Entry 8PTX (electron microscopy, 2.87 A resolution); this record covers chains B and C of the 5 polymer chains in the assembly.

== Chain B ==
Protein: Elongator complex protein 2
From: Homo sapiens
UniProtKB: Q6IA86 (ELP2_HUMAN); residues 1-826 here = UniProt positions 1-826
Chain sequence (826 residues; each row starts with the number of its first residue):
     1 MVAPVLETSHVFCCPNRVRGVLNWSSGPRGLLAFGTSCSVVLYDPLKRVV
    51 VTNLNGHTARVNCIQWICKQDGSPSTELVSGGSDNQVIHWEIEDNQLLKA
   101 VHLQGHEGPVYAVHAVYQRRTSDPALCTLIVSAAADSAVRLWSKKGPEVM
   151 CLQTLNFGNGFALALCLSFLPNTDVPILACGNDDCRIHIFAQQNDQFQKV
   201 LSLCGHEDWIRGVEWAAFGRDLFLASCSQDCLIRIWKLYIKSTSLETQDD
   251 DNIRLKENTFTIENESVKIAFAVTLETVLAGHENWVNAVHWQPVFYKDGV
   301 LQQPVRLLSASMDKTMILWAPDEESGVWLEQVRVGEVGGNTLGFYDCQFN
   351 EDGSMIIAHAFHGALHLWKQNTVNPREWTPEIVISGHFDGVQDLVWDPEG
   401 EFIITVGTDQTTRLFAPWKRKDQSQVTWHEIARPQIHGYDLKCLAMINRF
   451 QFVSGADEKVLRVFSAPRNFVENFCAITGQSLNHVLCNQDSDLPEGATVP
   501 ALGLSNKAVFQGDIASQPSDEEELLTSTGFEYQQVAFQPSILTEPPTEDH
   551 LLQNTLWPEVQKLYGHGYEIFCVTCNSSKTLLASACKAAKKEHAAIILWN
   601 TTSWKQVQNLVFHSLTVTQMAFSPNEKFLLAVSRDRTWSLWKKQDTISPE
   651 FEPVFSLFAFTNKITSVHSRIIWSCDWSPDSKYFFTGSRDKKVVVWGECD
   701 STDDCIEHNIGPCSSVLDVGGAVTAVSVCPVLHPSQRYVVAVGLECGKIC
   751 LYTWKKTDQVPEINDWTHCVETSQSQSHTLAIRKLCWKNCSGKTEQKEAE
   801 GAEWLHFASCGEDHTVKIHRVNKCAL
Not modelled in the structure: 511-536
Curated features (UniProtKB/Swiss-Prot):
  - natural variant: His-206 (H206R: In MRT58; uncertain significance), Arg-462 (R462W: In MRT58; uncertain significance)
  - mutagenesis: Met-1 to Arg-17 (Abolishes interaction with ELP1 and ELP3), Arg-634 (R634A: No effect on interaction with ELP1 or ELP3; when associated with A-636, A-670 and A-689), Arg-636 (R636A: No effect on interaction with ELP1 or ELP3; when associated with A-634, A-670 and A-689), Arg-670 (R670A: No effect on interaction with ELP1 or ELP3; when associated with A-634, A-636 and A-689), Arg-689 (R689A: No effect on interaction with ELP1 or ELP3; when associated with A-634, A-636 and A-670)

== Chain C ==
Protein: Elongator complex protein 3
From: Homo sapiens
Notes: EC 2.3.1.-
UniProtKB: Q9H9T3 (ELP3_HUMAN); residues 1-547 here = UniProt positions 1-547
Chain sequence (581 residues; row label = number of the first residue in the row):
     1 MRQKRKGDLSPAELMMLTIGDVIKQLIEAHEQGKDIDLNKVKTKTAAKYG
    51 LSAQPRLVDIIAAVPPQYRKVLMPKLKAKPIRTASGIAVVAVMCKPHRCP
   101 HISFTGNICVYCPGGPDSDFEYSTQSYTGYEPTSMRAIRARYDPFLQTRH
   151 RIEQLKQLGHSVDKVEFIVMGGTFMALPEEYRDYFIRNLHDALSGHTSNN
   201 IYEAVKYSERSLTKCIGITIETRPDYCMKRHLSDMLTYGCTRLEIGVQSV
   251 YEDVARDTNRGHTVKAVCESFHLAKDSGFKVVAHMMPDLPNVGLERDIEQ
   301 FTEFFENPAFRPDGLKLYPTLVIRGTGLYELWKSGRYKSYSPSDLVELVA
   351 RILALVPPWTRVYRVQRDIPMPLVSSGVEHGNLRELALARMKDLGIQCRD
   401 VRTREVGIQEIHHKVRPYQVELVRRDYVANGGWETFLSYEDPDQDILIGL
   451 LRLRKCSEETFRFELGGGVSIVRELHVYGSVVPVSSRDPTKFQHQGFGML
   501 LMEEAERIAREEHGSGKIAVISGVGTRNYYRKIGYRLQGPYMVKMLKGLE
   551 GSAWSHPQFEKGGGSGGGSGGSAWSHPQFEK
Not modelled in the structure: 1-9, 548-581
Differences from the reference sequence: expression tag (548-581)
Curated features (UniProtKB/Swiss-Prot):
  - binding site ([4Fe-4S] cluster): Cys-99, Cys-109, Cys-112
  - binding site (acetyl-CoA): Lys-164, Glu-474 to Val-477, Phe-497 to Met-499, Tyr-530
  - modified residue: Ser-161 (Phosphoserine), Tyr-202 (Phosphotyrosine), Lys-229 (N6-methyllysine), Tyr-251 (Phosphotyrosine)
  - mutagenesis: Tyr-202 (Y202E/F: Substantial reduction in tyrosine phosphorylation), Tyr-207 (Y207F: No effect on tyrosine phosphorylation), Tyr-251 (Y251F: Small reduction in tyrosine phosphorylation), Tyr-318 (Y318F: No effect on tyrosine phosphorylation), Tyr-329 (Y329F: No effect on tyrosine phosphorylation), Tyr-427 (Y427F: No effect on tyrosine phosphorylation)
Bound ions: 4Fe-4S cluster Fe: Cys-99, Cys-109, Cys-112 (together with methionine)
Residues lining bound ligands:
  - 5'-deoxyadenosine (5AD): Tyr-111, Cys-112, Pro-113, Ser-126, Gln-248, His-284, Met-286, Tyr-318, Pro-319, Thr-320, Leu-321, Arg-367
  - acetyl coenzyme A (ACO): Gly-86, Ile-87, Lys-164, Lys-214, Ile-216, Leu-475, His-476, Val-477, Val-484, Ser-485, Arg-487, Gln-493, His-494, Gln-495, Gly-496, Phe-497, Gly-498, Met-499, Ile-521, Ser-522, Gly-525, Thr-526, Asn-528, Tyr-529, Tyr-530
  - methionine (MET): Ser-126, Gly-171, Gly-172, Thr-173, Glu-221, Thr-222, Arg-223, Ile-245, Gly-246, Arg-260, His-284
  - 4Fe-4S cluster (SF4): Cys-99, His-101, Ile-108, Cys-109, Cys-112, Gln-125, Ser-126, Arg-223, Arg-260
Reported in the primary citation:
  - binding site for acetyl coenzyme A: Lys-164, His-476, Val-477 to Phe-497, Gly-498, Tyr-529, Tyr-530
  - conformationally variable residues (order/disorder transition): Val-477 to Phe-497
  - mutagenesis - K164A, K280A, Y363A, E474A, H476A: unchanged binding to tRNA Gln
  - mutagenesis - C109S/C112S, K164A, K280A, Y318A, Y363A, R367A, E474A, H476A, Y529A/Y530A: decreased catalytic activity on acetyl coenzyme A
  - mutagenesis - R361A, R364A, Y529A/Y530A (94.7 +/- 5.2 nM): decreased binding to tRNA Gln
  - 4Fe-4S cluster coordination: Cys-99, Cys-109, Cys-112
  - binding site for 5'-deoxyadenosine: Arg-367
  - binding site for tRNA Gln: Lys-42, Thr-43, Gln-54, Arg-56, Lys-79, Arg-82, Ser-85, Arg-151, Arg-242, Arg-361, Arg-364, Arg-367, Arg-384, Arg-402
  - mutagenesis - R361A, R364A: abolished catalytic activity on acetyl coenzyme A
  - catalytic residues: Lys-280, Lys-316, Tyr-318, Tyr-363, Glu-474, Tyr-478, Tyr-529, Tyr-530 (proposed by the authors, not directly observed)
  - post-translational modification sites: Lys-280, Lys-316, Tyr-318 (proposed by the authors, not directly observed)
  - disease-associated variants - R242K, R402T: unchanged binding to tRNA Gln
  - disease-associated variants - R242K, R402T: decreased catalytic activity on acetyl coenzyme A
  - disease-associated variants - I298S, D443N, R454K, R473K: decreased stability

== How chain B and chain C interact ==
Pairs across the interface (31; chain B residue first):
  Arg-17(B) with Thr-197(C)
  Arg-19(B) with Gly-195(C), hydrogen bond (side chain-backbone)
  Arg-60(B) with Thr-197(C), hydrogen bond (side chain-backbone); Asn-199(C), hydrogen bond
  Ser-83(B) with Asn-199(C)
  Tyr-111(B) with His-196(C); Thr-197(C), hydrogen bond (side chain-backbone); Glu-203(C), hydrogen bond
  Ala-135(B) with Lys-206(C); Tyr-207(C)
  Asn-159(B) with Arg-210(C), hydrogen bond
  Phe-161(B) with Tyr-207(C); Arg-210(C)
  Asp-183(B) with Arg-210(C), salt bridge
  Glu-207(B) with Leu-212(C)
  Asp-208(B) with Leu-212(C)
  Trp-209(B) with Tyr-207(C); Arg-210(C), hydrogen bond (side chain-backbone); Ser-211(C)
  Arg-211(B) with Gly-195(C)
  Asn-284(B) with Glu-153(C)
  Leu-342(B) with Phe-145(C), hydrophobic; Leu-146(C), hydrophobic
  Phe-361(B) with Phe-145(C), hydrophobic
  Tyr-439(B) with Tyr-122(C)
  Lys-459(B) with Arg-98(C); Asp-117(C)
  Gly-503(B) with Glu-121(C)
  Leu-504(B) with Glu-121(C), hydrogen bond (backbone-side chain); Tyr-122(C), hydrophobic; Arg-141(C)
Other interface residues (no listed pair), chain B (32 interface residues in all): Val-18, Pro-109, Gly-160, Cys-185, Gln-229, Trp-285, Ile-436, Gly-438, Val-499, Leu-502, Gly-567, Glu-569
Other interface residues (no listed pair), chain C (23 interface residues in all): Tyr-130, Arg-149, Ala-192, Ser-194, Ser-198

== Overview ==
Chain B and chain C form an interface of 32 and 23 residues respectively, with 8 hydrogen bonds and 1 salt
bridge. Polar contacts include Asp-183(B)/Arg-210(C), Arg-19(B)/Gly-195(C) and Arg-60(B)/Thr-197(C). From the
paper: catalytic residues Lys-280(C), Lys-316(C) and Tyr-318(C) among others; C109S/C112S, K164A and K280A of
chain C, among others, reduce catalytic activity on acetyl coenzyme A; 17 substitutions were tested in all.
Chain B is Elongator complex protein 2 and chain C is Elongator complex protein 3, both from Homo sapiens; the
structure, Cryo-EM structure of human Elp123 in complex with tRNA, acetyl-CoA, 5'-deoxyadenosine and
methionine, was determined by electron microscopy (same publication as 8PTY, 8PTZ and 8PU0).
